PDB entry 7UUX | X-ray diffraction, 2.26 A resolution | chains C and F of the 6 polymer chains in the assembly

== Chain C ==
Protein: Cyclic GMP-AMP synthase
Source organism: Mus musculus
Notes: EC 2.7.7.86; engineered mutation(s): E211Q, D213N
Reference sequence: Q8C6L5 (CGAS_MOUSE); numbering as in UniProt (aligned over 147-507)
Sequence (364 residues; row label = number of the first residue in the row):
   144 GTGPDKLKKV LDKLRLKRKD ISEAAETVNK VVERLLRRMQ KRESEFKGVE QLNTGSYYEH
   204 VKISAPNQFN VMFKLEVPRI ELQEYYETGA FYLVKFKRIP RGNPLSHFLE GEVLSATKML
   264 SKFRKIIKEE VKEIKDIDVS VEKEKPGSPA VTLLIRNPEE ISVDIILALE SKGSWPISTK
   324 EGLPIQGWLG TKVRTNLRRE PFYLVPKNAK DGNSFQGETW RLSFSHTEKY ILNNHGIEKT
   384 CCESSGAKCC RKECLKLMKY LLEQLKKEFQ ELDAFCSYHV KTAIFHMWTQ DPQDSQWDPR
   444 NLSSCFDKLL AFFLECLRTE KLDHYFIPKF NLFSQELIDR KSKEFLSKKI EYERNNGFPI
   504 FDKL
Unresolved in the structure: 144-148, 239-246, 253-255, 352-354
Construct notes: expression tag (144-146); conflict Gln-211 (Glu in Q8C6L5), Asn-213 (Asp in Q8C6L5)
Swiss-Prot annotation at these positions:
  - region: Lys-372 to Lys-395 (DNA-binding)
  - motif: Leu-154 to Leu-159 (Nuclear export signal), Asp-281 to Ser-291 (Nuclear localization signal)
  - binding site (GTP): Thr-197, Asp-307, Arg-364 to Glu-371
  - binding site (ATP): Ser-199, Glu-371, Lys-402, Ser-420 to Lys-424
  - binding site (2',3'-cGAMP): Gly-290, Asp-307, Lys-350, Arg-364 to Ser-366
  - binding site (Mg(2+)): Asp-307
  - binding site (Zn(2+)): His-378, Cys-384, Cys-385, Cys-392
  - site: Arg-241 (Arginine-anchor), Asp-307, Ile-308 (Cleavage)
  - modified residue: Lys-156 (N6-lactoyllysine), Glu-176 (PolyADP-ribosyl glutamic acid), Ser-199 (Phosphoserine), Tyr-201 (Phosphotyrosine), Glu-272 (5-glutamyl polyglutamate), Ser-291 (Phosphoserine), Glu-302 (5-glutamyl glutamate), Lys-372 (N6-acetyllysine), Lys-382 (N6-acetyllysine), Lys-402 (N6-acetyllysine), Ser-420 (Phosphoserine), Lys-491 (N6-methyllysine)
  - lipidation (S-palmitoyl cysteine): Cys-392, Cys-393, Cys-459
  - cross-link (Glycyl lysine isopeptide (Lys-Gly)): Lys-217 (interchain with G-Cter in SUMO), Lys-271 (interchain with G-Cter in ubiquitin), Lys-335 (interchain with G-Cter in SUMO), Lys-372 (interchain with G-Cter in SUMO), Lys-382 (interchain with G-Cter in SUMO), Lys-399 (interchain with G-Cter in ubiquitin), Lys-402 (interchain with G-Cter in ubiquitin), Lys-409 (interchain with G-Cter in ubiquitin), Lys-410 (interchain with G-Cter in ubiquitin), Lys-464 (interchain with G-Cter in SUMO)
  - mutagenesis: Lys-156 (K156Q: Mimics lactylation; knockin mice show higher mortality following HSV-1 infection), Asn-172 (N172K: Induces alteration of the DNA-binding surface and leads to decreased synthesis of cyclic GMP-AMP (cGAMP); when associated with L-180), Glu-176 (E176A: Abolished poly-ADP-ribosylation by PARP1, stimulating interferon production in knockin mice), Arg-180 (R180L: Induces alteration of the DNA-binding surface and leads to decreased synthesis of cyclic GMP-AMP (cGAMP); when associated with K-182), Gly-198 (G198A: Abolishes stimulation of interferon production; when associated with A-199), Ser-199 (S199A: Abolishes stimulation of interferon production; when associated with A-199), Tyr-201 (Y201E: Phosphomimetic mutant; reduced translocation to the nucleus following treatment with etoposide), Lys-217 (K217R: Reduced sumoylation), Arg-222 (R222E: Impaired tethering to chromatin, leading to constitutive activation in the absence of DNA), Lys-238 (K238E: Does not affect interaction with nucleosomes), Lys-240 (K240E: Impaired tethering to chromatin, leading to constitutive activation in the absence of DNA), Arg-241 (R241E: Abolished tethering to chromatin, leading to strong constitutive activation in the absence of DNA), 28 further mutagenesis entries in UniProt
Ion coordination: Mg2+: Gln-211, Asn-213 (together with ATP); Zn2+: His-378, Cys-384, Cys-385, Cys-392
Ligand contacts: ATP (adenosine-5'-triphosphate): Gly-198, Ser-199, Glu-202, Lys-205, Gln-211, Asn-213, Arg-364, Ser-368, Glu-371, Lys-402, Ser-420, Tyr-421, Lys-424, His-467
From the paper describing this entry:
  - specificity-determining residues: His-467 (proposed by the authors, not directly observed)
  - mutagenesis - R364A (33-fold), H467A: decreased catalytic activity on ATP/GTP
  - mutagenesis - H467A (2-fold): increased catalytic activity on GTP/GTP
  - specificity-determining residues: Ile-309, Arg-364
  - mutagenesis - R364A (10-fold): decreased catalytic activity on GTP/GTP
  - mutagenesis - R364A (4-fold): increased catalytic activity on ATP/ATP

== Chain F ==
Molecule: Palindromic DNA18
Source organism: DNA molecule
Sequence (18 nucleotides; row label = number of the first residue in the row):
     1 ATCTGTACAT GTACAGAT

== Interface between chain C and chain F ==
Residue-residue contacts - 4 pairs, chain C then chain F:
  Arg-222(C) / DT12(F)  sugar contact
  Arg-222(C) / DA13(F)  salt bridge to the phosphate
  Lys-315(C) / DG11(F)  sugar contact
  Arg-342(C) / DA9(F)  sugar contact
Also at the interface, not in a pair above, chain C (4 interface residues in all): Gly-316
Also at the interface, not in a pair above, chain F (5 interface residues in all): DT10

== In short ==
The interface between chain C and chain F involves 4 residues on one side and 5 on the other; the contacts
include 1 salt bridge. Its one salt-bridged contact is Arg-222(C)/DA13(F). Chain C binds ATP. The paper
reports that R364A and H467A of chain C reduce catalytic activity on ATP/GTP; specificity determinants
His-467(C), Ile-309(C) and Arg-364(C).
Chain C is Cyclic GMP-AMP synthase (Mus musculus) and chain F is Palindromic DNA18 (DNA molecule); the
structure, ATP binds to Cyclic GMP AMP synthase (cGAS) through Mg coordination, was determined by X-ray
diffraction together with 7UXW, 7UYQ, 7UYZ, 7UZR, 7V0W, 8EAE and 14 further entries from the same study.
